PDB entry 5VXD | X-ray diffraction, 1.97 A resolution | chains A and B

== Chain A (and B) ==
Name: 3-oxoacyl-[ACP] synthase III
Source organism: Xanthomonas campestris pv. campestris (strain ATCC 33913 / DSM 3586 / NCPPB 528 / LMG 568 / P 25)
Notes: EC 2.3.1.41; chain B of this document is another copy of the same molecule, construct and numbering; everything in this record applies to it too
UniProt: Q8PDX2 (Q8PDX2_XANCP); residues 21-358 here correspond to UniProt positions 1-338 (UniProt number = residue number - 20)
Amino-acid sequence (358 residues; each row starts with the number of its first residue):
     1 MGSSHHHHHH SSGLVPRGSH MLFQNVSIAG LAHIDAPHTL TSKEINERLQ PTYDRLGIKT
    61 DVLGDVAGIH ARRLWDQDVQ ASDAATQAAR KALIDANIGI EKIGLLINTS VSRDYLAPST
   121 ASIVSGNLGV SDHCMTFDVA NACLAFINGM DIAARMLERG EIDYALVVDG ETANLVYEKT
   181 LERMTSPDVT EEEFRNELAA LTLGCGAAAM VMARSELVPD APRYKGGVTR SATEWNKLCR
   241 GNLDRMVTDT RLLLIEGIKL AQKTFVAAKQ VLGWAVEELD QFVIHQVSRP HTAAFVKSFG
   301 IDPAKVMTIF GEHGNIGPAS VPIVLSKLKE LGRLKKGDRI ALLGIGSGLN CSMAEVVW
Disordered / not traced: 1-13 (chain B: 1-18)
Differences from the reference sequence: initiating methionine (1); expression tag (2-20); engineered mutation Ala117 (Glu97 in Q8PDX2)
Swiss-Prot annotation at these positions:
  - active site: Cys143 (Acyl-thioester intermediate)
  - binding site (Mn(2+)): His38, Asp76
  - site: His285 (Important for activity)

== How chain A and chain B interact ==
Residue-residue contacts (91; chain A residue first):
  Met21(A) - Arg159(B)  hydrogen bond (backbone-side chain)
  Met21(A) - Gly160(B)
  Met21(A) - Glu161(B)
  Leu22(A) - Arg159(B)  hydrogen bond (backbone-side chain)
  Phe23(A) - Arg159(B)
  Val111(A) - Leu116(B)
  Arg113(A) - Arg113(B)
  Arg113(A) - Leu116(B)
  Tyr115(A) - Arg240(B)  hydrogen bond
  Tyr115(A) - Gly241(B)
  Tyr115(A) - Asn242(B)
  Leu116(A) - Val111(B)
  Leu116(A) - Gly241(B)  hydrogen bond (backbone-backbone)
  Leu116(A) - Asn242(B)  hydrogen bond (backbone-side chain)
  Leu116(A) - Leu243(B)
  Ala117(A) - Cys239(B)
  Ala117(A) - Arg240(B)
  Ala117(A) - Gly241(B)  hydrogen bond (backbone-backbone)
  Pro118(A) - Asn236(B)
  Pro118(A) - Cys239(B)
  Pro118(A) - Ser347(B)
  Ser119(A) - Ala140(B)
  Ser119(A) - Asn141(B)
  Ser122(A) - Thr233(B)
  Ser122(A) - Asn236(B)
  Ser122(A) - Gly348(B)
  Ile123(A) - Asn236(B)
  Ser125(A) - Thr233(B)
  Gly126(A) - Thr233(B)  hydrogen bond (backbone-side chain)
  Gly126(A) - Asn236(B)
  Val130(A) - Thr233(B)
  Ser131(A) - Ser231(B)  hydrogen bond (backbone-side chain)
  Asp132(A) - Arg230(B)
  Asp132(A) - Ser231(B)  hydrogen bond (backbone-backbone)
  Asp132(A) - Lys263(B)  salt bridge
  His133(A) - Arg230(B)  hydrogen bond
  Cys134(A) - Ser231(B)  hydrogen bond (backbone-side chain)
  Thr136(A) - Asn141(B)  hydrogen bond (backbone-side chain)
  Thr136(A) - Asn350(B)  hydrogen bond
  Phe137(A) - Ala140(B)
  Phe137(A) - Asn141(B)
  Phe137(A) - Ile152(B)  hydrophobic
  Asp138(A) - Val139(B)
  Asp138(A) - Ala140(B)  hydrogen bond (backbone-backbone)
  Val139(A) - Phe137(B)  hydrophobic
  Val139(A) - Asp138(B)
  Ala140(A) - Arg113(B)
  Ala140(A) - Ser119(B)
  Ala140(A) - Phe137(B)
  Ala140(A) - Asp138(B)  hydrogen bond (backbone-backbone)
  Asn141(A) - Ser119(B)
  Asn141(A) - Thr136(B)  hydrogen bond (side chain-backbone)
  Asn141(A) - Phe137(B)
  Ile152(A) - Phe137(B)  hydrophobic
  Arg155(A) - Met156(B)
  Arg155(A) - Arg159(B)
  Arg155(A) - Glu161(B)  salt bridge
  Met156(A) - Arg155(B)
  Glu158(A) - Arg159(B)  salt bridge
  Arg159(A) - Met21(B)  hydrogen bond (side chain-backbone)
  Arg159(A) - Leu22(B)  hydrogen bond (side chain-backbone)
  Arg159(A) - Arg155(B)
  Arg159(A) - Glu158(B)  salt bridge
  Glu161(A) - His20(B)  salt bridge
  Glu161(A) - Arg155(B)  salt bridge
  Arg230(A) - Asp132(B)
  Arg230(A) - His133(B)  hydrogen bond
  Ser231(A) - Ser131(B)  hydrogen bond (side chain-backbone)
  Ser231(A) - Asp132(B)  hydrogen bond (backbone-backbone)
  Ser231(A) - Cys134(B)  hydrogen bond (side chain-backbone)
  Thr233(A) - Ser122(B)
  Thr233(A) - Ser125(B)
  Thr233(A) - Gly126(B)
  Thr233(A) - Val130(B)
  Asn236(A) - Pro118(B)
  Asn236(A) - Ser122(B)  hydrogen bond (side chain-backbone)
  Asn236(A) - Ile123(B)
  Asn236(A) - Gly126(B)
  Cys239(A) - Pro118(B)
  Arg240(A) - Tyr115(B)  hydrogen bond
  Arg240(A) - Ala117(B)
  Gly241(A) - Tyr115(B)
  Gly241(A) - Leu116(B)  hydrogen bond (backbone-backbone)
  Gly241(A) - Ala117(B)  hydrogen bond (backbone-backbone)
  Asn242(A) - Tyr115(B)
  Asn242(A) - Leu116(B)  hydrogen bond (side chain-backbone)
  Leu243(A) - Leu116(B)
  Lys263(A) - Asp132(B)  salt bridge
  Ser347(A) - Pro118(B)
  Gly348(A) - Ser122(B)
  Asn350(A) - Thr136(B)
Interface residues without a listed pair, chain A (49 interface residues in all): Asp114, Met135, Ala142, Asn148, Thr229
Interface residues without a listed pair, chain B (52 interface residues in all): Phe23, Asp114, Met135, Ala142, Asn148, Thr229, Glu234

== Overview ==
The interface between chain A and chain B involves 49 residues on one side and 52 on the other, with 27
hydrogen bonds and 7 salt bridges. Among the polar pairs are Asp132(A)-Lys263(B), Arg155(A)-Glu161(B) and
Glu158(A)-Arg159(B).
Both chains are 3-oxoacyl-[ACP] synthase III (Xanthomonas campestris pv. campestris (strain ATCC 33913 / DSM
3586 / NCPPB 528 / LMG 568 / P 25)). Entry 5VXD (Crystal structure of Xanthomonas campestris OleA E117A) was
determined by X-ray diffraction together with 5VXE, 5VXF, 5VXG, 5VXH and 5VXI from the same study.
